PDB entry 7TJK | electron microscopy, 2.70 A resolution | chains D and H of the 9 polymer chains in the assembly

[Chain D]
Molecule: Origin recognition complex subunit 4
From: Saccharomyces cerevisiae
Reference sequence: P54791 (ORC4_YEAST); numbering as in UniProt (aligned over 1-529)
Amino-acid sequence (532 residues; row label = number of the first residue in the row; numbers below 1 keep their minus sign (Ser-2 is residue -2)):
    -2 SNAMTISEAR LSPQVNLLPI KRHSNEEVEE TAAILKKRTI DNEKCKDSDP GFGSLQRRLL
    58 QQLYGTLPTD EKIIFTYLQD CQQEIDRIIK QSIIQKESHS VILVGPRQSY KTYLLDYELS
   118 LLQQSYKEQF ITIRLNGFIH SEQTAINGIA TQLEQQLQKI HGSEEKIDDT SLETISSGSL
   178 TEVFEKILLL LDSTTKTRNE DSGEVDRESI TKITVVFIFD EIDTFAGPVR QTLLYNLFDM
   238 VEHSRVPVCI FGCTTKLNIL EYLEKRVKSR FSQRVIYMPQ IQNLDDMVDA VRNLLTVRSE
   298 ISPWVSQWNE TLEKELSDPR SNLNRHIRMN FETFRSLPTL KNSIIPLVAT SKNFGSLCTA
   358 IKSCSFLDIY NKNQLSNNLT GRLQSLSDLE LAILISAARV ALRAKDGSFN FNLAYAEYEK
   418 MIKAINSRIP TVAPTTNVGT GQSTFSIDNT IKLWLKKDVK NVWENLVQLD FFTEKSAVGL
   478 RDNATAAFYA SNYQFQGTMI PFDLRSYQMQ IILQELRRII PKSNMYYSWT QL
Not modelled in the structure: -2 to 45, 159-170, 190-207, 426-446
Differences from the reference sequence: expression tag (-2 to 0)
Bound ions: Mg2+: Thr109 (together with ATP)
Small-molecule neighbours:
  - ATP (adenosine-5'-triphosphate), molecule 1: Tyr61, Gly62, Lys69, Pro103, Arg104, Gln105, Ser106, Tyr107, Lys108, Thr109, Tyr110, Asp113, Thr252, Pro335, Lys338
  - ATP, molecule 2: His240, Arg263, Arg267
UniProt features mapped onto this chain:
  - modified residue: Ser9 (Phosphoserine)

[Chain H]
Molecule: DNA, 84 bp ARS1
Sequence (84 nucleotides; numbered 1 to 84; the number before each row is that of its first residue):
     1 TTTGTGCACT TGCCTGCAGG CCTTTTGAAA AGCAAGCATA AAAGATCTAA ACATAAAATC
    61 TGTAAAATAA CAAGATGTAA AGAT
Not modelled in the structure: 1-23, 65-84

[How chain D and chain H interact]
Residue-residue contacts - 11 pairs, chain D then chain H:
  Val475(D) with DA45(H), phosphate contact
  Arg478(D) with DA45(H), salt bridge to the phosphate
  Tyr486(D) with DT46(H), base contact; DC47(H), base contact; DT48(H), base contact
  Tyr490(D) with DA43(H), sugar contact; DG44(H), hydrogen bond to the phosphate
  Phe492(D) with DG44(H), phosphate contact; DA45(H), phosphate contact
  Gln493(D) with DA43(H), phosphate contact; DG44(H), hydrogen bond to the phosphate
Other interface residues (no listed pair), chain D (8 interface residues in all): Ala483, Gln491

[Summary]
8 residues of chain D and 6 residues of chain H are in contact, with 2 hydrogen bonds and 1 salt bridge. Polar
pairs include Tyr490(D)-DG44(H), Gln493(D)-DG44(H) and Arg478(D)-DA45(H). Chain D binds ATP.
Here chain D is Origin recognition complex subunit 4 (Saccharomyces cerevisiae) and chain H is DNA, 84 bp
ARS1. Entry 7TJK (S. cerevisiae ORC bound to 84 bp ARS1 DNA and Cdc6 (state 2) with docked Orc6 ...) was
determined by electron microscopy together with 7TJF, 7TJH, 7TJI and 7TJJ from the same study.
